Entry 4GNB (X-ray diffraction, 1.50 A resolution); this record covers chain A.

== Chain A ==
Name: Regucalcin
Organism: Homo sapiens
Notes: EC 3.1.1.17
UniProtKB: Q15493 (RGN_HUMAN); residue numbers follow UniProt; this construct covers 1-299
Sequence (299 residues; numbered 1 to 299; the number before each row is that of its first residue):
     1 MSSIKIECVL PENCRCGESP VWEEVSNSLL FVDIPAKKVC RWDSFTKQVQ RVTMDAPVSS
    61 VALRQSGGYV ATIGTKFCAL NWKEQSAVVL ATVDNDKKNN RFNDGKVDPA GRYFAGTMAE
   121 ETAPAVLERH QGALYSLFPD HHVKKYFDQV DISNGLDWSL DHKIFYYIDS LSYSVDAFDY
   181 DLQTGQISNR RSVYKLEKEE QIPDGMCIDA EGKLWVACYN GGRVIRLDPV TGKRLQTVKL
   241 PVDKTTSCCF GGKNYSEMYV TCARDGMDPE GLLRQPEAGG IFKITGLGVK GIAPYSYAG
Disordered / not traced: 1-2
Curated features (UniProtKB/Swiss-Prot):
  - active site: Asp204 (Proton donor/acceptor)
  - binding site (a divalent metal cation): Glu18, Asn154, Asp204
  - binding site (substrate): Arg101, Asn103, Glu121
  - modified residue (N6-succinyllysine): Lys144, Lys244, Lys253
  - mutagenesis: Glu18 (E18A: Reduces enzyme activity by about 90%), Asn103 (N103A: Reduces enzyme activity by about 95%), Asn154 (N154A: Reduces enzyme activity by about 95%), Asp204 (D204A: Reduces enzyme activity by over 98%)
Metal / ion sites: Ca2+: Glu18, Asn154, Asp204
Reported in the primary citation:
  - Ca2+ coordination: Glu18, Asn154, Asp204

== Overview ==
Glu18, Asn154 and Asp204 form the Ca2+ site. Curated annotation (UniProt) lists active-site residue Asp204, 3
divalent metal cation-binding residues, 3 substrate-binding residues and 4 mutagenesis sites. The paper
reports Ca2+ coordination by Glu18, Asn154 and Asp204.
Chain A is Regucalcin (Homo sapiens); the structure, human SMP30/GNL, was determined by X-ray diffraction,
deposited together with 4GN7, 4GN8, 4GN9, 4GNA and 4GNC.
